PDB entry 9G6X | electron microscopy, 3.70 A resolution | chains B and C of the 3 polymer chains in the assembly

Chain B:
Protein: Protein tweety homolog 2
From: Homo sapiens
UniProtKB: Q9BSA4 (TTYH2_HUMAN); residues 2-534 here = UniProt positions 2-534
Sequence (599 residues; each row starts with the number of its first residue; numbering starts at 0):
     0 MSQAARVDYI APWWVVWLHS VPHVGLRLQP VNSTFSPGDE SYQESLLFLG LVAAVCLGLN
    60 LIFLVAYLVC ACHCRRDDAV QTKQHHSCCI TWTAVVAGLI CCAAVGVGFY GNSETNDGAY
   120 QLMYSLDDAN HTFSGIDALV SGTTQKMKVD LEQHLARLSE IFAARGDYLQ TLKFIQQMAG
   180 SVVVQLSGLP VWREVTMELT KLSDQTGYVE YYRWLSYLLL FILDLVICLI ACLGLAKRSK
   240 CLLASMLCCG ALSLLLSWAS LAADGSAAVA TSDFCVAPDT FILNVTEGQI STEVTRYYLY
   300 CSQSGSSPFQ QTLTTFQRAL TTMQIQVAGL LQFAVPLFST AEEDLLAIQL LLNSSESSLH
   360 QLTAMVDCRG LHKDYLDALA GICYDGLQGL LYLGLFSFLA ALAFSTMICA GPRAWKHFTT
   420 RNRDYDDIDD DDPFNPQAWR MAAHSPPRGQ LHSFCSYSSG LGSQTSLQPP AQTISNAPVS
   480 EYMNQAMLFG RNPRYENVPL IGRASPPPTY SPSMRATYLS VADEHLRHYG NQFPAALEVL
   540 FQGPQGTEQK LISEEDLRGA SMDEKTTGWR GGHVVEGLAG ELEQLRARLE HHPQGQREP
Not modelled in the structure: 0-5, 74-87, 417-598
Differences from the reference sequence: initiating methionine (0); expression tag (1, 535-598)
UniProt features mapped onto this chain:
  - motif: Arg164 to Asp166 (RGD), Pro506 to Tyr509 (PY-motif)
  - binding site (Ca(2+)): Glu113, Asp116
  - site: Arg164 (Essential for the formation of the channel-pore)
  - modified residue: Thr199 (Phosphothreonine), Ser504 (Phosphoserine)
  - glycosylation: Asn31 (N-linked (GlcNAc...) asparagine), Asn129 (N-linked (GlcNAc) asparagine), Asn283 (N-linked (GlcNAc...) asparagine), Asn352 (N-linked (GlcNAc) asparagine)
  - mutagenesis: Asn31 (N31Q: Loss of glycosylation. No effect on cell membrane localization, increased ubiquitination and significant decrease in protein levels; when associated with Q-129; Q-283 and Q-352), Asn129 (N129Q: Loss of glycosylation. No effect on cell membrane localization, increased ubiquitination and significant decrease in protein levels; when associated with Q-31; Q-283 and Q-352), Asn283 (N283Q: Loss of glycosylation. No effect on cell membrane localization, increased ubiquitination and significant decrease in protein levels; when associated with Q-31; Q-129 and Q-352), Asn352 (N352Q: Loss of glycosylation. No effect on cell membrane localization, increased ubiquitination and significant decrease in protein levels; when associated with Q-31; Q-129 and Q-283), Ser444 (S444A: No effect on interaction with NEDD4L and NEDD4L-mediated ubiquitination), Ser504 (S504A: No effect on interaction with NEDD4L and NEDD4L-mediated ubiquitination), Tyr509 (Y509F: Loss of interaction with NEDD4L and almost complete loss of NEDD4L-mediated ubiquitination. A 3-fold increase in its expression in the cell membrane and a 1.5-fold increase in protein levels), Ser510 (S510A: Reduced interaction with NEDD4L and reduced NEDD4L-mediated ubiquitination. A 2-fold increase in its expression in the cell membrane and a 1.5-fold increase in protein levels)
Disulfide bonds: Cys274-Cys382, Cys300-Cys367
Covalent attachments: N-acetylglucosamine (NAG) linked to Asn31, Asn129, Asn283, Asn352
From the paper describing this entry:
  - mutagenesis - G165P/D166E/Q169R/F173R: abolished binding to nanogold-labelled APOE

Chain C:
Protein: sybody 1
From: Vicugna pacos
Notes: antibody fragment or engineered binder
Sequence (141 residues; numbered 0 to 140; the number before each row is that of its first residue; numbering starts at 0):
     0 SQVQLVESGG GLVQAGGSLR LSCTASGFPV AFAQMKWYRQ APGKEREWVA AIWSMGNETT
    60 YADSVKGRFT ISRDNAKNTV YLQMNSLKPE DTAVYYCAVE VGYGYHGQGT QVTVSAGRAG
   120 EQKLISEEDL NSAVDHHHHH H
Not modelled in the structure: 0, 115-140
Disulfide bonds: Cys22-Cys96

Interface between chain B and chain C:
Pairs across the interface (13):
  Gly165(B) - Trp47(C)
  Gly165(B) - Thr59(C)
  Asp166(B) - Lys35(C)  salt bridge
  Asp166(B) - Trp47(C)
  Asp166(B) - Ala50(C)
  Tyr167(B) - Tyr37(C)
  Leu168(B) - Thr59(C)
  Gln169(B) - Trp52(C)
  Gln169(B) - Glu57(C)  hydrogen bond (side chain-backbone)
  Gln169(B) - Thr58(C)
  Gln169(B) - Thr59(C)
  Phe173(B) - Trp52(C)  hydrophobic
  Phe332(B) - Glu99(C)
Also at the interface, not in a pair above, chain B (11 interface residues in all): Arg164, Thr170, Gln325, Leu336
Also at the interface, not in a pair above, chain C (12 interface residues in all): Glu44, Ile51, Tyr104

In short:
11 residues of chain B face 12 of chain C across their interface; the contacts include 1 hydrogen bond and 1
salt bridge. Polar pairs include Asp166(B)-Lys35(C) and Gln169(B)-Glu57(C). N-acetylglucosamine is covalently
linked to Asn31(B), Asn129(B), Asn283(B) and Asn352(B). The paper reports that G165P/D166E/Q169R/F173R of
chain B abolish binding to nanogold-labelled APOE.
Chain B is Protein tweety homolog 2 (Homo sapiens) and chain C is sybody 1 (Vicugna pacos); the structure,
Cryo-EM structure of TTYH2 in complex with sybody 1 in GDN, was determined by electron microscopy, deposited
together with 9G71 and 9QNR.
